Entry 5Y5Y (electron microscopy, 4.70 A resolution (low resolution: residue-level contacts below are approximate; hydrogen-bond / salt-bridge calls are withheld)); this record covers chains G and M of the 13 polymer chains in the assembly.

[Chain G]
Protein: V-type ATP synthase subunit D
Organism: Thermus thermophilus HB8
UniProt: O87880 (VATD_THET8); residues 1-223 here = UniProt positions 1-223
Amino-acid sequence (223 residues; row label = number of the first residue in the row):
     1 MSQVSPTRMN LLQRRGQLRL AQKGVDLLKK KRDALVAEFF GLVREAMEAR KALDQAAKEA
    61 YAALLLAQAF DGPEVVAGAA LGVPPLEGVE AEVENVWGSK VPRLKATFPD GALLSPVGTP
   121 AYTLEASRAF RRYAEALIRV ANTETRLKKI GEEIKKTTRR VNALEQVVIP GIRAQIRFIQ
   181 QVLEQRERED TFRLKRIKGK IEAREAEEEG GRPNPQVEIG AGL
Disordered / not traced: 1, 212-223

[Chain M]
Protein: V-type ATP synthase subunit C
Organism: Thermus thermophilus HB8
UniProt: P74902 (VATC_THET8); residues 1-323 here = UniProt positions 1-323
Amino-acid sequence (323 residues; each row starts with the number of its first residue):
     1 MADDFAYLNA RVRVRRGTLL KESFFQEALD LSFADFLRLL SETVYGGELA GQGLPDVDRA
    61 VLRTQAKLVG DLPRLVTGEA REAVRLLLLR NDLHNLQALL RAKATGRPFE EVLLLPGTLR
   121 EEVWRQAYEA QDPAGMAQVL AVPGHPLARA LRAVLRETQD LARVEALLAK RFFEDVAKAA
   181 KGLDQPALRD YLALEVDAEN LRTAFKLQGS GLAPDAFFLK GGRFVDRVRF ARLMEGDYAV
   241 LDELSGTPFS GLSGVRDLKA LERGLRCVLL KEAKKGVQDP LGVGLVLAYV KEREWEAVRL
   301 RLLARRAYFG LPRAQVEEEV VCP
Disordered / not traced: 1-2, 323
Disulfides: Cys-267/Cys-322

[Chain G / chain M interface]
Residue-residue contacts (38; chain G residue first):
  Glu-59(G) / Lys-259(M)
  Glu-59(G) / Gln-315(M)
  Ala-62(G) / Arg-305(M)
  Leu-65(G) / Arg-305(M)
  Leu-66(G) / Val-298(M)
  Leu-66(G) / Arg-301(M)
  Ala-67(G) / Arg-301(M)
  Ala-69(G) / Asp-58(M)
  Phe-70(G) / Leu-115(M)
  Glu-74(G) / His-94(M)
  Glu-74(G) / Gln-97(M)
  Glu-74(G) / Ala-98(M)
  Val-76(G) / Arg-107(M)
  Ala-77(G) / Ala-98(M)
  Ala-77(G) / Arg-101(M)
  Ala-77(G) / Arg-107(M)
  Gly-78(G) / Arg-101(M)
  Gly-78(G) / Glu-165(M)
  Ala-79(G) / Arg-101(M)
  Ala-80(G) / Arg-101(M)
  Ala-80(G) / Arg-107(M)
  Leu-81(G) / Arg-107(M)
  Leu-114(G) / Arg-101(M)
  Pro-116(G) / Arg-101(M)
  Pro-116(G) / Glu-165(M)
  Val-117(G) / Leu-207(M)
  Val-117(G) / Phe-217(M)
  Gly-118(G) / Lys-206(M)
  Gly-118(G) / Leu-207(M)
  Thr-119(G) / Gln-97(M)
  Thr-119(G) / Lys-206(M)
  Pro-120(G) / Lys-206(M)
  Ala-121(G) / Lys-206(M)
  Tyr-122(G) / Arg-266(M)
  Leu-124(G) / Lys-206(M)
  Glu-125(G) / Leu-258(M)
  Arg-128(G) / Lys-206(M)
  Arg-128(G) / Leu-258(M)
Other interface residues (no listed pair), chain G (28 interface residues in all): Asp-71, Pro-73, Gly-82
Other interface residues (no listed pair), chain M (24 interface residues in all): Asn-95, Ala-102, Glu-111, Ala-162, Ala-166, Thr-203
The authors on this interface:
  - specific contacts: Glu-74(G)/His-94(M)

[In short]
The interface between chain G and chain M involves 28 residues on one side and 24 on the other. The paper
describes a contact between Glu-74(G) and His-94(M).
Chain G is V-type ATP synthase subunit D and chain M is V-type ATP synthase subunit C, both from Thermus
thermophilus HB8; the structure, V/A-type ATPase/synthase from Thermus thermophilus, peripheral domain,
rotational state 1, was determined by electron microscopy (same publication as 5Y5X, 5Y5Z and 5Y60).
